2V72 - chain A; structure by X-ray diffraction, 2.25 A resolution.

[Chain A]
Molecule: Exo-alpha-sialidase
From: Clostridium perfringens
Notes: fragment: carbohydrate-binding module, residues 42-180
Reference sequence: Q8XMY5 (Q8XMY5_CLOPE); residues 0-138 here correspond to UniProt positions 42-180 (UniProt number = residue number + 42)
Chain sequence (143 residues; each row starts with the number of its first residue; numbers below 1 keep their minus sign (Gly-4 is residue -4)):
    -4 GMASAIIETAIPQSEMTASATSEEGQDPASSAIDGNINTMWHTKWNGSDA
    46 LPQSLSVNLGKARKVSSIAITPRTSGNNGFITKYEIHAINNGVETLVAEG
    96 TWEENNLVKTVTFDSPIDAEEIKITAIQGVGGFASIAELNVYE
Disordered / not traced: -4 to 1
Metal / ion sites: Ca2+: Ser26, Asp29, Asn31, Thr34, Ala132, Glu133
Ligand contacts: beta-D-galactopyranose (GAL): His37, Trp40, Arg68, Asn73, Phe128

[Overview]
Chain A binds beta-D-galactopyranose. Ser26, Asp29, Asn31, Thr34, Ala132 and Glu133 form the Ca2+ site.
Chain A is Exo-alpha-sialidase (Clostridium perfringens); the structure, The structure of the family 32 CBM
from C. perfringens NanJ in complex with galactose, was determined by X-ray diffraction.
